8DUN - chains B and O of the 12 polymer chains in the assembly; structure by electron microscopy, 5.84 A resolution (low resolution: residue-level contacts below are approximate; hydrogen-bond / salt-bridge calls are withheld).

== Chain B ==
Molecule: Spike glycoprotein E2
From: Western equine encephalitis virus
UniProtKB: P13897 (POLS_WEEV); residues 14-421 here correspond to UniProt positions 330-737 (UniProt number = residue number + 316)
Chain sequence (408 residues; each row starts with the number of its first residue):
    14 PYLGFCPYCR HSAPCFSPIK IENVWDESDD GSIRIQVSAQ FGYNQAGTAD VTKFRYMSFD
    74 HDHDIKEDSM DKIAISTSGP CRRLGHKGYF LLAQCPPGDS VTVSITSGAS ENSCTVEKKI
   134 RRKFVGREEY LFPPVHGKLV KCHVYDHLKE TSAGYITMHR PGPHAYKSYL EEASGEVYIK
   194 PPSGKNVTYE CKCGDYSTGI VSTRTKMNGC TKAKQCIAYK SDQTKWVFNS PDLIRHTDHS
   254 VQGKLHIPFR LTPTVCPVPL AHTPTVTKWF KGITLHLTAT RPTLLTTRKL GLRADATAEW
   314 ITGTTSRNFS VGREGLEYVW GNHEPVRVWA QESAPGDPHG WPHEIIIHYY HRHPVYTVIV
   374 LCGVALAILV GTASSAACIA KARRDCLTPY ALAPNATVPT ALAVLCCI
Disordered / not traced: 349-421
UniProt features mapped onto this chain:
  - region: Lys394 to Asp398 (Interaction with the capsid protein), Thr401 to Ile421 (Transient transmembrane before p62-6K protein processing)
  - lipidation (S-palmitoyl cysteine): Cys399, Cys419, Cys420
  - glycosylation (N-linked (GlcNAc...) asparagine): Asn199, Asn321
Disulfide bonds: Cys19-Cys127, Cys22-Cys28, Cys94-Cys108, Cys155-Cys269, Cys204-Cys229, Cys206-Cys223
Covalent attachments: N-acetylglucosamine (NAG) linked to Asn199, Asn321

== Chain O ==
Molecule: Antibody SKW11 light chain
From: Macaca fascicularis
Notes: antibody fragment or engineered binder
Chain sequence (214 residues; numbered 1 to 214; the number before each row is that of its first residue):
     1 DIQMTQSPSS LSASVGDTVT ITCRATQSIS SLLAWYQYKP GKAPKLLIYQ ASSLHIGVPS
    61 RFSGSGSGTD FTLTISSLQS EDFATYYCQQ HDSRPWTFGQ GTKVDIKRTV AAPSVFIFPP
   121 SEDQVKSGTV SVVCLLNNFY PREASVKWKV DGALKTGNSQ ESVTEQDSKD NTYSLSSTLT
   181 LSSTEYQSHK VYACEVTHQG LSSPVTKSFN RGEC
Disordered / not traced: 108-214

== Interface between chain B and chain O ==
Contacting residue pairs (4):
  Asn199(B) - Asp1(O)
  Gln236(B) - Ser93(O)
  Gln236(B) - Arg94(O)
  Thr237(B) - Asp92(O)
Interface residues without a listed pair, chain B (5 interface residues in all): Ala59, Gly197
Interface residues without a listed pair, chain O (8 interface residues in all): Gln27, Ser30, Ser31, Leu32

== In short ==
Chain B and chain O form an interface of 5 and 8 residues respectively. Covalently linked N-acetylglucosamine:
at Asn199(B) and Asn321(B).
Here chain B is Spike glycoprotein E2 (Western equine encephalitis virus) and chain O is Antibody SKW11 light
chain (Macaca fascicularis). Entry 8DUN (Cryo-EM Structure of Antibody SKW11 in complex with Western Equine
Encephalitis Virus spike (local refinement from ...) was determined by electron microscopy together with 8DEE,
8DEF, 8DEQ, 8DUL, 8DWO, 8EEU and 8EEV from the same study.
